PDB entry 8APD | electron microscopy, 3.70 A resolution | chains P1 and Q1 of the 42 polymer chains in the assembly

[Chain P1 (and Q1)]
Molecule: ATPase subunit 9, putative
From: Trypanosoma brucei brucei
Notes: EC 3.6.3.14; chain Q1 of this document is another copy of the same molecule, construct and numbering; everything in this record applies to it too
Reference sequence: Q38C84 (Q38C84_TRYB2); residue numbers follow UniProt; this construct covers 1-118
Sequence (118 residues; each row starts with the number of its first residue):
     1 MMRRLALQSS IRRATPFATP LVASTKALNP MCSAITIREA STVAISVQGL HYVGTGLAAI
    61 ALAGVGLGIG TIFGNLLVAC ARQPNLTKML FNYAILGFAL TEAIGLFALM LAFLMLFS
Unresolved in the structure: 1-40

[Interface between chain P1 and chain Q1]
Contacting residue pairs - 79 pairs, chain P1 then chain Q1:
  Ser41(P1) - Thr42(Q1)  hydrogen bond (backbone-backbone)
  Ser41(P1) - Val43(Q1)
  Ser41(P1) - Ala44(Q1)  hydrogen bond (backbone-backbone)
  Thr42(P1) - Ala44(Q1)
  Val43(P1) - Ala44(Q1)  hydrogen bond (backbone-backbone)
  Val43(P1) - Ile45(Q1)
  Val43(P1) - Ser46(Q1)  hydrogen bond (backbone-backbone)
  Ala44(P1) - Ser46(Q1)
  Ile45(P1) - Ile45(Q1)  hydrophobic
  Ile45(P1) - Ser46(Q1)  hydrogen bond (backbone-backbone)
  Ile45(P1) - Val47(Q1)
  Ile45(P1) - Gln48(Q1)  hydrogen bond (backbone-backbone)
  Ser46(P1) - Gln48(Q1)
  Val47(P1) - Val47(Q1)  hydrophobic
  Val47(P1) - Gly49(Q1)
  Leu50(P1) - Gly49(Q1)
  Leu50(P1) - Leu50(Q1)
  Leu50(P1) - Tyr52(Q1)
  His51(P1) - Tyr52(Q1)
  Val53(P1) - Val53(Q1)  hydrophobic
  Gly54(P1) - Tyr52(Q1)
  Gly54(P1) - Gly56(Q1)
  Leu57(P1) - Val53(Q1)
  Leu57(P1) - Gly56(Q1)
  Leu57(P1) - Leu57(Q1)  hydrophobic
  Leu57(P1) - Ile60(Q1)
  Ala58(P1) - Ala59(Q1)  hydrophobic
  Ile60(P1) - Ile60(Q1)  hydrophobic
  Ala61(P1) - Ala59(Q1)
  Ala61(P1) - Ala63(Q1)
  Gly64(P1) - Ala63(Q1)
  Gly64(P1) - Leu67(Q1)
  Leu67(P1) - Leu67(Q1)  hydrophobic
  Gly68(P1) - Leu67(Q1)
  Gly68(P1) - Gly70(Q1)
  Thr71(P1) - Gly70(Q1)
  Ile72(P1) - Gly70(Q1)
  Ile72(P1) - Phe73(Q1)  hydrophobic
  Ile72(P1) - Leu77(Q1)
  Asn75(P1) - Gly74(Q1)
  Asn75(P1) - Asn75(Q1)
  Asn75(P1) - Val78(Q1)
  Leu76(P1) - Leu77(Q1)  hydrophobic
  Ala79(P1) - Leu77(Q1)
  Ala79(P1) - Val78(Q1)  hydrophobic
  Ala79(P1) - Ala81(Q1)
  Arg82(P1) - Val78(Q1)  hydrogen bond (side chain-backbone)
  Arg82(P1) - Ala81(Q1)
  Gln83(P1) - Ala81(Q1)  hydrogen bond (side chain-backbone)
  Gln83(P1) - Pro84(Q1)
  Leu86(P1) - Pro84(Q1)  hydrophobic
  Met89(P1) - Thr87(Q1)
  Leu90(P1) - Leu77(Q1)
  Tyr93(P1) - Leu77(Q1)  hydrophobic
  Tyr93(P1) - Thr87(Q1)
  Tyr93(P1) - Phe91(Q1)  hydrophobic
  Ala94(P1) - Leu77(Q1)  hydrophobic
  Leu96(P1) - Phe91(Q1)  hydrophobic
  Gly97(P1) - Phe73(Q1)
  Leu100(P1) - Phe73(Q1)  hydrophobic
  Leu100(P1) - Phe98(Q1)  hydrophobic
  Thr101(P1) - Gly66(Q1)
  Thr101(P1) - Ile69(Q1)
  Thr101(P1) - Gly70(Q1)
  Ile104(P1) - Leu62(Q1)  hydrophobic
  Ile104(P1) - Val65(Q1)  hydrophobic
  Ile104(P1) - Gly66(Q1)
  Ile104(P1) - Ile69(Q1)  hydrophobic
  Ile104(P1) - Glu102(Q1)
  Phe107(P1) - Glu102(Q1)
  Ala108(P1) - Leu62(Q1)
  Met110(P1) - Phe113(Q1)  hydrophobic
  Leu111(P1) - Ala112(Q1)  hydrophobic
  Leu111(P1) - Phe113(Q1)  hydrophobic
  Leu114(P1) - Leu116(Q1)  hydrophobic
  Met115(P1) - Tyr52(Q1)
  Met115(P1) - Thr55(Q1)
  Met115(P1) - Leu116(Q1)  hydrophobic
  Ser118(P1) - Tyr52(Q1)  hydrogen bond (backbone-side chain)
Other interface residues (no listed pair), chain P1 (43 interface residues in all): Val65
Other interface residues (no listed pair), chain Q1 (41 interface residues in all): Thr71, Cys80, Arg82, Leu109

[In short]
43 residues of chain P1 face 41 of chain Q1 across their interface, with 9 hydrogen bonds. Polar contacts
include Arg82(P1)-Val78(Q1), Gln83(P1)-Ala81(Q1) and Ser118(P1)-Tyr52(Q1).
Chain P1 and chain Q1 are both ATPase subunit 9, putative (Trypanosoma brucei brucei); the structure,
rotational state 1d of the Trypanosoma brucei mitochondrial ATP synthase dimer, was determined by electron
microscopy, deposited together with 8AP6, 8AP7, 8AP8, 8AP9, 8APA, 8APB and 7 further entries.
